Entry 9VMX (electron microscopy, 3.20 A resolution); this record covers chains A and E of the 6 polymer chains in the assembly.

== Chain A ==
Protein: Piezo-type mechanosensitive ion channel component 1
From: Homo sapiens
UniProt: Q92508 (PIEZ1_HUMAN); the construct has insertions or renumbered stretches relative to UniProt, so the offset changes along the chain: 1-712 = UniProt 1-712; 767-857 = UniProt 789-879; 880-2521 = UniProt 880-2521
Chain sequence (2521 residues; each row starts with the number of its first residue; note: 76 numbers in that range are skipped by the numbering (no residue carries them; nothing is unmodelled there); a row labelled like 712A-712Z holds insertion residues (712A, then the next letters in order)):
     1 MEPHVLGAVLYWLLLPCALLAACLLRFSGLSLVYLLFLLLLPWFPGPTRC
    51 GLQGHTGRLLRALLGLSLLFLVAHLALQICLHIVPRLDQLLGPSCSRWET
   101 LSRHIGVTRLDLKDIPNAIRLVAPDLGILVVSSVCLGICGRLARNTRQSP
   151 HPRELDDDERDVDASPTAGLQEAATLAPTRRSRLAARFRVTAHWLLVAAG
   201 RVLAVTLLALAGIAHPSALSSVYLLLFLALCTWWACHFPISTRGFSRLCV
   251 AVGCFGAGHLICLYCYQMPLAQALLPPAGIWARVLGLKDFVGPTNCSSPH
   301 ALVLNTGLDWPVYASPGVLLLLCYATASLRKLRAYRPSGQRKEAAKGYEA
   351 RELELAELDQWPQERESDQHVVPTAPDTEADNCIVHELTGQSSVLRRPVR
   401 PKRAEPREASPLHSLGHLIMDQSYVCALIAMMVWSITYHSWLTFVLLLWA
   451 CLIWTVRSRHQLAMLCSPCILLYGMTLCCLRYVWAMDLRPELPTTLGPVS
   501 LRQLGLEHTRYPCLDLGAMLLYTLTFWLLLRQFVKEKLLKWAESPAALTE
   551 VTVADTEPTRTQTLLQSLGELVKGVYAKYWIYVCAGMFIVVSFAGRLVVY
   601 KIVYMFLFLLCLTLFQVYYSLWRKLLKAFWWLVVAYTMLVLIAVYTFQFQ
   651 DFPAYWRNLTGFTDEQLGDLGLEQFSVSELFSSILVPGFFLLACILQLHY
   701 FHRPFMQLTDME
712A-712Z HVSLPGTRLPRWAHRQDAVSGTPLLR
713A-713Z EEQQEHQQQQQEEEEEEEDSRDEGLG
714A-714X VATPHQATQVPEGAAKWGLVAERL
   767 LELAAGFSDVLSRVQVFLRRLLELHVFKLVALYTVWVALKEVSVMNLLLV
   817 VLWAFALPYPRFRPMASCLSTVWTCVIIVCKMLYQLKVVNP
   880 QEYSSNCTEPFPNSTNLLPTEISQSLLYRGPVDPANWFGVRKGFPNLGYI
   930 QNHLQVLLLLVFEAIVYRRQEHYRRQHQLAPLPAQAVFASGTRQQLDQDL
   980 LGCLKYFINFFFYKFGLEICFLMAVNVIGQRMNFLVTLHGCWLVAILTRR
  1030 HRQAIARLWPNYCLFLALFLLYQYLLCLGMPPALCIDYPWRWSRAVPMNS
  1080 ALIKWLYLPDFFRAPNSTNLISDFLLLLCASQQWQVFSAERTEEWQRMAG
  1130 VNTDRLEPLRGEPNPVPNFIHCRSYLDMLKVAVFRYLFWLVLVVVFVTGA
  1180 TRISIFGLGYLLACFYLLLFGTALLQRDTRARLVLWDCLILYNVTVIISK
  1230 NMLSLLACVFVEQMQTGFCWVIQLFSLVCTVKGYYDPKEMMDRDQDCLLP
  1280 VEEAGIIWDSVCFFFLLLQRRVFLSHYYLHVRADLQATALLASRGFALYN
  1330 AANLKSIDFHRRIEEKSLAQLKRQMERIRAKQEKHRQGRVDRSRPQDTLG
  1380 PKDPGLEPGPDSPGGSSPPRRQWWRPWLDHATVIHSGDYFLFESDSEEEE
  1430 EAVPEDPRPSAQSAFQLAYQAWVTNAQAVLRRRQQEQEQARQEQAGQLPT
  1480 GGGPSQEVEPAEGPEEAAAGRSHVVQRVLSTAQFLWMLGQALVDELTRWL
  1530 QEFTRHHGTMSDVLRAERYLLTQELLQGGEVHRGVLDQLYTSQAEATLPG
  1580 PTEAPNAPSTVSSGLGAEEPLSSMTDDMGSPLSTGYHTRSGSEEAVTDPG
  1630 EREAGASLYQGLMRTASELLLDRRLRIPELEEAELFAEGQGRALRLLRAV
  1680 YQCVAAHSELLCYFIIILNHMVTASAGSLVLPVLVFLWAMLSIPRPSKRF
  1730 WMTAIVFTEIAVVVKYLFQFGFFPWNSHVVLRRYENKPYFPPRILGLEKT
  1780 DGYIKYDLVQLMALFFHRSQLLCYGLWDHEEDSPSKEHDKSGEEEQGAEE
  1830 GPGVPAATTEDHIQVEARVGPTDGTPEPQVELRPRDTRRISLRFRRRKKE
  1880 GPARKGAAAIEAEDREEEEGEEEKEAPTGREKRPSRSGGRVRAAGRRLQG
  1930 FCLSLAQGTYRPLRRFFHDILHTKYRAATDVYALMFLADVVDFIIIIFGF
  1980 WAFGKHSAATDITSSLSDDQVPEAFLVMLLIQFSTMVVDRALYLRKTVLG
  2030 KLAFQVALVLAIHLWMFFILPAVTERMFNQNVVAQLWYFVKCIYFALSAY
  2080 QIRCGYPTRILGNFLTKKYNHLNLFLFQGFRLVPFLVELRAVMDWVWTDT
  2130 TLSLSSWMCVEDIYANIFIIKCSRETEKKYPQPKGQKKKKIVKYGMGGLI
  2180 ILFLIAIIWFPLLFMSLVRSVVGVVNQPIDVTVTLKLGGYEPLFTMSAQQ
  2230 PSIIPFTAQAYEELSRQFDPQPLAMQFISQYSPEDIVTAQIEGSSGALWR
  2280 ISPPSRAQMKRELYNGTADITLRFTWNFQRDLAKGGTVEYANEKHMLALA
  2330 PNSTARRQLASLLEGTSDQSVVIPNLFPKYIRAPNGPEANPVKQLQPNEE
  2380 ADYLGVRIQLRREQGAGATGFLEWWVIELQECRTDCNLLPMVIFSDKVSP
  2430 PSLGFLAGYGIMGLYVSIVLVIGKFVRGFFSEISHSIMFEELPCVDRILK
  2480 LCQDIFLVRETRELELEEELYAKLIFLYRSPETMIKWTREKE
Not modelled in the structure: 1-569, 645-677, 712A-712Z, 713A-713Z, 714A-714X, 880-914, 957-969, 1059-1095, 1122-1153, 1234-1282, 1371-1407, 1428-1512, 1569-1644, 1748-1778, 1804-1939, 1981-1998, 2051-2059, 2395-2399
UniProt features mapped onto this chain:
  - modified residue: Thr712V (Phosphothreonine), Ser713T (Phosphoserine), Ser1391 (Phosphoserine), Ser1396 (Phosphoserine), Ser1636 (Phosphoserine), Ser1646 (Phosphoserine), Thr1854 (Phosphothreonine)
  - glycosylation (N-linked (GlcNAc...) asparagine): Asn295, Asn2294
Cystine bridges: Cys2411-Cys2415
Residues lining bound ligands:
  - L9Q ((1S)-2-{[(S)-(2-aminoethoxy)(hydroxy)phosphoryl]oxy}-1-[(octadecanoyloxy)methyl]ethyl (9Z)-octadec-9-enoate), molecule 1: Gly2108, Arg2110, Leu2111, Val2112, Pro2113, Ile2451, Phe2454, Phe2458
  - L9Q, molecule 2: Leu2449, Val2450, Gly2452, Lys2453, Arg2456, Ser2460

== Chain E ==
Protein: MyoD family inhibitor domain-containing protein
From: Homo sapiens
UniProt: Q9P1T7 (MDFIC_HUMAN); residues 2-247 here correspond to UniProt positions 1-246 (UniProt number = residue number - 1)
Chain sequence (246 residues; numbered 2 to 247; the number before each row is that of its first residue):
     2 MSGAGEALAPGPVGPQRVAEAGGGQLGSTAQGKCDKDNTEKDITQATNSH
    52 FTHGEMQDQSIWGNPSDGELIRTQPQRLPQLQTSAQVPSGEEIGKIKNGH
   102 TGLSNGNGIHHGAKHGSADNRKLSAPVSQKMHRKIQSSLSVNSDISKKSK
   152 VNAVFSQKTGSSPEDCCVHCILACLFCEFLTLCNIVLGQASCGICTSEAC
   202 CCCCGDEMGDDCNCPCDMDCGIMDACCESSDCLEICMECCGICFPS
Not modelled in the structure: 2-226
UniProt features mapped onto this chain:
  - modified residue (Phosphoserine): Ser129, Ser141, Ser144

== Interface between chain A and chain E ==
Pairs across the interface (21; chain A residue first):
  His2100(A) with Leu234(E); Met238(E), hydrogen bond
  Leu2103(A) with Met238(E), hydrophobic
  Gln2107(A) with Cys241(E), hydrogen bond; Phe245(E)
  Leu2111(A) with Phe245(E), hydrophobic
  Asn2145(A) with Pro246(E)
  Ile2148(A) with Pro246(E)
  Ser2152(A) with Ser247(E)
  Arg2153(A) with Ser247(E)
  Thr2155(A) with Met238(E)
  Lys2167(A) with Glu239(E), salt bridge
  Ile2170(A) with Asp232(E)
  Val2171(A) with Glu235(E); Ile236(E); Glu239(E)
  Met2175(A) with Ile236(E), hydrophobic; Glu239(E); Cys240(E); Ile243(E), hydrophobic
  Glu2469(A) with Pro246(E)
Interface residues without a listed pair, chain A (18 interface residues in all): Phe2104, Arg2110, Lys2168, Ile2179

== Overview ==
The interface between chain A and chain E involves 18 residues on one side and 12 on the other, with 2
hydrogen bonds and 1 salt bridge. Polar contacts include Lys2167(A)-Glu239(E), His2100(A)-Met238(E) and
Gln2107(A)-Cys241(E). Ligands of chain A: compound L9Q.
Here chain A is Piezo-type mechanosensitive ion channel component 1 and chain E is MyoD family inhibitor
domain-containing protein, both from Homo sapiens. Entry 9VMX (Human PIEZO1-E756del-MDFIC) was determined by
electron microscopy.
